7EH2 - chains A and C of the 9 polymer chains in the assembly; structure by X-ray diffraction, 3.34 A resolution.

# Chain A
Protein: DNA-directed RNA polymerase subunit alpha
Organism: Thermus thermophilus HB8
Notes: EC 2.7.7.6
Reference sequence: Q5SHR6 (RPOA_THET8); numbering as in UniProt (aligned over 1-315)
Sequence (315 residues; row label = number of the first residue in the row):
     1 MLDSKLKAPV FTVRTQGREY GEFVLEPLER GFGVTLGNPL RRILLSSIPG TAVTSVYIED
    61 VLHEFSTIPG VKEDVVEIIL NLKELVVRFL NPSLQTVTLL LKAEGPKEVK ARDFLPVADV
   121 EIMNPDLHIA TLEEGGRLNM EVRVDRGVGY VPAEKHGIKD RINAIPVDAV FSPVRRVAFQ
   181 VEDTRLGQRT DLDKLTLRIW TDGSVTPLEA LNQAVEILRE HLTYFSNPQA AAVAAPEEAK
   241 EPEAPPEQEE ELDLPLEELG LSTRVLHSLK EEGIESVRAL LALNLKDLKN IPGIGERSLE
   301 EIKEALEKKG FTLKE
Unresolved in the structure: 1-3, 233-315

# Chain C
Protein: DNA-directed RNA polymerase subunit beta
Organism: Thermus thermophilus HB8
Notes: EC 2.7.7.6
Reference sequence: Q8RQE9 (RPOB_THET8); numbering as in UniProt (aligned over 1-1119)
Sequence (1119 residues; row label = number of the first residue in the row):
     1 MEIKRFGRIR EVIPLPPLTE IQVESYRRAL QADVPPEKRE NVGIQAAFRE TFPIEEEDKG
    61 KGGLVLDFLE YRLGEPPFPQ DECREKDLTY QAPLYARLQL IHKDTGLIKE DEVFLGHIPL
   121 MTEDGSFIIN GADRVIVSQI HRSPGVYFTP DPARPGRYIA SIIPLPKRGP WIDLEVEPNG
   181 VVSMKVNKRK FPLVLLLRVL GYDQETLARE LGAYGELVQG LMDESVFAMR PEEALIRLFT
   241 LLRPGDPPKR DKAVAYVYGL IADPRRYDLG EAGRYKAEEK LGIRLSGRTL ARFEDGEFKD
   301 EVFLPTLRYL FALTAGVPGH EVDDIDHLGN RRIRTVGELM TDQFRVGLAR LARGVRERML
   361 MGSEDSLTPA KLVNSRPLEA AIREFFSRSQ LSQFKDETNP LSSLRHKRRI SALGPGGLTR
   421 ERAGFDVRDV HRTHYGRICP VETPEGANIG LITSLAAYAR VDELGFIRTP YRRVVGGVVT
   481 DEVVYMTATE EDRYTIAQAN TPLEGNRIAA ERVVARRKGE PVIVSPEEVE FMDVSPKQVF
   541 SVNTNLIPFL EHDDANRALM GSNMQTQAVP LIRAQAPVVM TGLEERVVRD SLAALYAEED
   601 GEVAKVDGNR IVVRYEDGRL VEYPLRRFYR SNQGTALDQR PRVVVGQRVR KGDLLADGPA
   661 SENGFLALGQ NVLVAIMPFD GYNFEDAIVI SEELLKRDFY TSIHIERYEI EARDTKLGPE
   721 RITRDIPHLS EAALRDLDEE GVVRIGAEVK PGDILVGRTS FKGESEPTPE ERLLRSIFGE
   781 KARDVKDTSL RVPPGEGGIV VRTVRLRRGD PGVELKPGVR EVVRVYVAQK RKLQVGDKLA
   841 NRHGNKGVVA KILPVEDMPH LPDGTPVDVI LNPLGVPSRM NLGQILETHL GLAGYFLGQR
   901 YISPIFDGAK EPEIKELLAQ AFEVYFGKRK GEGFGVDKRE VEVLRRAEKL GLVTPGKTPE
   961 EQLKELFLQG KVVLYDGRTG EPIEGPIVVG QMFIMKLYHM VEDKMHARST GPYSLITQQP
  1021 LGGKAQFGGQ RFGEMEVWAL EAYGAAHTLQ EMLTLKSDDI EGRNAAYEAI IKGEDVPEPS
  1081 VPESFRVLVK ELQALALDVQ TLDEKDNPVD IFEGLASKR
Unresolved in the structure: 57-63, 1119

# Chain A / chain C interface
Contacting residue pairs (79; chain A residue first):
  Glu-22(A) / Phe-934(C)
  Val-34(A) / Thr-979(C)
  Asn-38(A) / Gly-977(C)  hydrogen bond (side chain-backbone)
  Asn-38(A) / Arg-978(C)
  Asn-38(A) / Thr-979(C)  hydrogen bond (side chain-backbone)
  Asn-38(A) / Gly-980(C)  hydrogen bond (side chain-backbone)
  Arg-41(A) / His-860(C)  hydrogen bond
  Arg-41(A) / Gly-864(C)  hydrogen bond (side chain-backbone)
  Arg-42(A) / Glu-856(C)  hydrogen bond (side chain-backbone)
  Arg-42(A) / Asp-857(C)  salt bridge
  Arg-42(A) / Gly-977(C)  hydrogen bond (side chain-backbone)
  Arg-42(A) / Arg-978(C)
  Ser-46(A) / Glu-856(C)
  Leu-62(A) / Ile-745(C)  hydrophobic
  Leu-62(A) / Gly-746(C)
  His-63(A) / Ile-745(C)
  His-63(A) / Gly-746(C)
  His-63(A) / Ile-799(C)
  His-63(A) / Val-800(C)
  His-63(A) / Val-801(C)
  Glu-64(A) / Lys-830(C)  salt bridge
  Phe-65(A) / Phe-628(C)
  Phe-65(A) / Ile-703(C)  hydrophobic
  Phe-65(A) / Val-801(C)  hydrophobic
  Phe-65(A) / Ala-828(C)  hydrophobic
  Phe-65(A) / Gln-829(C)
  Phe-65(A) / Lys-830(C)
  Ser-66(A) / Phe-628(C)
  Thr-67(A) / Gly-608(C)
  Thr-67(A) / Asn-609(C)  hydrogen bond
  Ile-68(A) / Asp-607(C)
  Pro-69(A) / Asp-607(C)
  Gly-70(A) / Asp-607(C)  hydrogen bond (backbone-side chain)
  Val-71(A) / Asp-607(C)  hydrogen bond (backbone-side chain)
  Val-71(A) / Gly-608(C)  hydrogen bond (backbone-backbone)
  Lys-72(A) / Val-606(C)
  Lys-72(A) / Gly-608(C)
  Lys-72(A) / Pro-641(C)
  Lys-72(A) / Val-643(C)  hydrogen bond (side chain-backbone)
  Asp-74(A) / Arg-627(C)  salt bridge
  Asp-74(A) / Arg-640(C)
  Leu-80(A) / Arg-573(C)
  Leu-80(A) / Asp-698(C)
  Lys-83(A) / Lys-696(C)  hydrogen bond (side chain-backbone)
  Lys-83(A) / Asp-698(C)  salt bridge
  Glu-133(A) / Lys-605(C)
  Glu-133(A) / Val-606(C)  hydrogen bond (side chain-backbone)
  Glu-133(A) / Arg-610(C)  salt bridge
  Glu-133(A) / Val-645(C)
  Tyr-150(A) / Leu-695(C)  hydrogen bond (side chain-backbone)
  Tyr-150(A) / Lys-696(C)
  Tyr-150(A) / Lys-832(C)
  Ile-162(A) / Arg-744(C)
  Asp-168(A) / Lys-832(C)  salt bridge
  Arg-176(A) / Asp-863(C)  hydrogen bond (side chain-backbone)
  Arg-176(A) / Gly-864(C)
  Arg-176(A) / Thr-865(C)
  Val-177(A) / Gly-864(C)
  Ala-178(A) / Pro-862(C)
  Ala-178(A) / Asp-863(C)
  Ala-178(A) / Gly-864(C)
  Phe-179(A) / Asp-937(C)
  Phe-179(A) / Arg-939(C)  hydrogen bond (backbone-side chain)
  Gln-180(A) / Arg-929(C)  hydrogen bond
  Gln-180(A) / Phe-934(C)
  Gln-180(A) / Gly-935(C)  hydrogen bond (side chain-backbone)
  Gln-180(A) / Asp-937(C)
  Val-181(A) / Asp-937(C)  hydrogen bond (backbone-side chain)
  Val-181(A) / Lys-938(C)  hydrogen bond (backbone-backbone)
  Glu-182(A) / Phe-934(C)
  Glu-182(A) / Gly-935(C)  hydrogen bond (side chain-backbone)
  Glu-182(A) / Lys-938(C)
  Asp-183(A) / Lys-938(C)  salt bridge
  Asp-191(A) / Lys-938(C)  salt bridge
  Leu-192(A) / Lys-938(C)  hydrogen bond (backbone-side chain)
  Asp-193(A) / Lys-938(C)  salt bridge
  Thr-196(A) / Phe-934(C)
  Arg-198(A) / Glu-932(C)  salt bridge
  Arg-198(A) / Phe-934(C)
Also at the interface, not in a pair above, chain A (42 interface residues in all): Leu-45, Val-76, Glu-154, Val-170, Trp-200
Also at the interface, not in a pair above, chain C (51 interface residues in all): Ala-604, Arg-642, Glu-692, Val-855, Val-936, Asp-976

# Overview
Chain A and chain C form an interface of 42 and 51 residues respectively; the contacts include 23 hydrogen
bonds and 10 salt bridges. Polar pairs include Arg-42(A)/Asp-857(C), Glu-64(A)/Lys-830(C) and
Asp-74(A)/Arg-627(C).
Chain A is DNA-directed RNA polymerase subunit alpha and chain C is DNA-directed RNA polymerase subunit beta,
both from Thermus thermophilus HB8; the structure, Thermus thermophilus transcription initiation complex
containing a template-strand pyrimidine at position TSS-2 and GpG RNA primer, was determined by X-ray
diffraction, deposited together with 7EH0 and 7EH1.
